Entry 5HJZ (X-ray diffraction, 1.98 A resolution); this record covers chains A and C of the 3 polymer chains in the assembly.

[Chain A]
Protein: Endoribonuclease MazF9
Source organism: Mycobacterium tuberculosis (strain ATCC 25618 / H37Rv)
Notes: EC 3.1.-.-
UniProt: P71650 (MAZF9_MYCTU); residues 1-118 here = UniProt positions 1-118
Chain sequence (119 residues; each row starts with the number of its first residue; numbering starts at 0):
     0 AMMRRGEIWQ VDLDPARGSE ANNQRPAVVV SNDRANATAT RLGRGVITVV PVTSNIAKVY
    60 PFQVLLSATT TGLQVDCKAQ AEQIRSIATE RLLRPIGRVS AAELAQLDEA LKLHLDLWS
Unresolved in the structure: 0-1, 69, 117-118
Differences from the reference sequence: expression tag (0)

[Chain C]
Molecule: 11-nt RNA strand
Source organism: Mycobacterium tuberculosis
Sequence (11 nucleotides; numbered -4 to 6; the number before each row is that of its first residue; numbers below 1 keep their minus sign (C-4 is residue -4)):
    -4 CAUCUACCUG A
Unresolved in the structure: -4 to 0, 5-6

[Chain A / chain C interface]
Pairs across the interface (17; chain A residue first):
  Gly17(A) with A1(C), hydrogen bond to the base
  Ser18(A) with A1(C), base contact; C2(C), hydrogen bond to the base; C3(C), base contact
  Glu19(A) with A1(C), hydrogen bond to the base
  Asn21(A) with A1(C), hydrogen bond to the base
  Arg24(A) with A1(C), salt bridge to the phosphate
  Thr52(A) with A1(C), hydrogen bond to the phosphate
  Ser53(A) with A1(C), hydrogen bond to the phosphate
  Asn54(A) with C2(C), hydrogen bond to the phosphate
  Tyr59(A) with U4(C), base contact
  Phe61(A) with U4(C), base contact
  Gln62(A) with U4(C), hydrogen bond to the base
  Lys77(A) with U4(C), base contact
  Gln79(A) with C3(C), base contact; U4(C), hydrogen bond to the base
  Glu81(A) with U4(C), hydrogen bond to the base
Interface residues without a listed pair, chain A (18 interface residues in all): Ala20, Val51, Lys57, Gln82

[In short]
18 residues of chain A and 4 residues of chain C are in contact, with 10 hydrogen bonds and 1 salt bridge.
Among the polar pairs are Gly17(A)-A1(C), Ser18(A)-C2(C) and Glu19(A)-A1(C).
Here chain A is Endoribonuclease MazF9 (Mycobacterium tuberculosis (strain ATCC 25618 / H37Rv)) and chain C is
an 11-nt RNA strand (Mycobacterium tuberculosis). Entry 5HJZ (Structure of M. tuberculosis MazF-mt1 (Rv2801c)
in complex with RNA) was determined by X-ray diffraction.
